PDB entry 6Z6G | electron microscopy, 3.06 A resolution | chains H and A of the 4 polymer chains in the assembly

Chain H:
Molecule: 3'vRNA 1-16
Sequence (16 nucleotides; numbered 1 to 16; the number before each row is that of its first residue):
     1 UUGGUAGUACACUACU
Disordered / not traced: 1-3

Chain A:
Name: RNA-directed RNA polymerase L
Source organism: Bunyavirus La Crosse
Notes: EC 2.7.7.48, 3.1.-.-
UniProtKB: A5HC98 (L_BUNLC); residues 1-2263 here = UniProt positions 1-2263
Amino-acid sequence (2285 residues; row label = number of the first residue in the row; numbers below 1 keep their minus sign (Met-21 is residue -21)):
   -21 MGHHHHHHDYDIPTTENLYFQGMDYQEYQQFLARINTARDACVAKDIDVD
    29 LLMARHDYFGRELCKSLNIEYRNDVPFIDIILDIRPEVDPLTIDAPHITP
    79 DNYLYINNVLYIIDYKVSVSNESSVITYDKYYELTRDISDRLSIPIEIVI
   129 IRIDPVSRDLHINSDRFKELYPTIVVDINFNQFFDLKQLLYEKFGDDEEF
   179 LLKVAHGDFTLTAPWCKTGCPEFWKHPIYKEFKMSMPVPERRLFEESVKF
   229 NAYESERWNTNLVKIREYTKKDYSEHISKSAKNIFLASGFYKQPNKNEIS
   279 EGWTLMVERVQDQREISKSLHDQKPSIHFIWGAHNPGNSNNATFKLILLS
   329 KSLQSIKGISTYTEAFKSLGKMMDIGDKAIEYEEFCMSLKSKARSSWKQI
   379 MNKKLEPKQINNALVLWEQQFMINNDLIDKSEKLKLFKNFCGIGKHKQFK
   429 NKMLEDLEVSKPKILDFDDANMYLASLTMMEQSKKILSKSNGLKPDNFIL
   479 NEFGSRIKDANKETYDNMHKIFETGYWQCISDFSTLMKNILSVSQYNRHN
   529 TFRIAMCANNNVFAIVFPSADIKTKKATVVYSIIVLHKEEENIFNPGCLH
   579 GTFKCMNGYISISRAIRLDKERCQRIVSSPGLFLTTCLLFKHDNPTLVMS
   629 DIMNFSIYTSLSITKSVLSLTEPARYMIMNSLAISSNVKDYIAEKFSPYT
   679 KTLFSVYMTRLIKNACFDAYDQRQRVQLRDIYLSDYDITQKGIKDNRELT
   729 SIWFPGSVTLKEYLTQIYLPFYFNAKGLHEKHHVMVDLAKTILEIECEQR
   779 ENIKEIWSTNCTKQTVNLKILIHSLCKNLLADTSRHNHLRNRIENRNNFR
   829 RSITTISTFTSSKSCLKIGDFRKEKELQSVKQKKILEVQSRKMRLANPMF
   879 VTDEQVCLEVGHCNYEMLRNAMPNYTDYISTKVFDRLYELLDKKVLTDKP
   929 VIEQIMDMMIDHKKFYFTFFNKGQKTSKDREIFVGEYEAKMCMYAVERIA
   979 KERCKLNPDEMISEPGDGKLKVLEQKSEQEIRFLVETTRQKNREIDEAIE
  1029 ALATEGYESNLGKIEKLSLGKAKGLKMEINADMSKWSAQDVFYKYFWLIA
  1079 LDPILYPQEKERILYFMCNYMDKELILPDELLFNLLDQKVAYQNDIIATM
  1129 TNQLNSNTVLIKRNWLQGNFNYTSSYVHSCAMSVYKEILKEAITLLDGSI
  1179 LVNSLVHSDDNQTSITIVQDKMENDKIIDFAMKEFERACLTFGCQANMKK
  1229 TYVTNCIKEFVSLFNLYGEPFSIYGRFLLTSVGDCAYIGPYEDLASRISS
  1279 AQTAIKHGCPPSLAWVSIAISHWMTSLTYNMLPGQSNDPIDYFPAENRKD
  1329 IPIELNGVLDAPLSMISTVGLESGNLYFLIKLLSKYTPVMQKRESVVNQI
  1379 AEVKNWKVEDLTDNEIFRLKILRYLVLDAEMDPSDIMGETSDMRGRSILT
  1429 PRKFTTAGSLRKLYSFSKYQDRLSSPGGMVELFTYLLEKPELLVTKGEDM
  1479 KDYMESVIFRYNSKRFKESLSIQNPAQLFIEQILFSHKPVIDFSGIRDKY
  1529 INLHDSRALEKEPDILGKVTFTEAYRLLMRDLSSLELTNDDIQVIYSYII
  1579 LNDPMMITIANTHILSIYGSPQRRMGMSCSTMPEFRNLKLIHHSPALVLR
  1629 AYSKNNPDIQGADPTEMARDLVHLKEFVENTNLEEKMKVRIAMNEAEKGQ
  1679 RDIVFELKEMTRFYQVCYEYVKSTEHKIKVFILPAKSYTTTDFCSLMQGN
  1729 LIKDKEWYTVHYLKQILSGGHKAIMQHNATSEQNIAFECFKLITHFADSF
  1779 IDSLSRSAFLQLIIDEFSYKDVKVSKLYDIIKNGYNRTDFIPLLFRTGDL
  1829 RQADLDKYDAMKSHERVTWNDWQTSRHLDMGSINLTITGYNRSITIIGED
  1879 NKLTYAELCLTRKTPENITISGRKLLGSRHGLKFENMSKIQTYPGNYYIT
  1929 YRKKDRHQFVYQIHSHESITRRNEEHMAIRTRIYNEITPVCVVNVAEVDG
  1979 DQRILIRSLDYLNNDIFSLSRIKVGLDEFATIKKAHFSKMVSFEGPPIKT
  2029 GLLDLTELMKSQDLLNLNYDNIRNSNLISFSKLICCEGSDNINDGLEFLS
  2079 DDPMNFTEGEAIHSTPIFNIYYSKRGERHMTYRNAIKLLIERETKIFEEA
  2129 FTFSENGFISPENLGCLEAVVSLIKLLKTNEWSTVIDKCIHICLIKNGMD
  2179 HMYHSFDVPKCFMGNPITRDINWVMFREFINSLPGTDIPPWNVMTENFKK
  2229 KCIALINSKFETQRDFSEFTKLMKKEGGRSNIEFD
Disordered / not traced: -21 to -4, 424-437, 548-554, 872-891, 1032-1038, 1410-1422, 1530-1544, 1616-1621, 1637-1644, 1702-1704, 1851-1860, 1920-1923, 2239-2244, 2252-2263
Sequence notes: initiating methionine (-21); expression tag (-20 to 0)
Swiss-Prot annotation at these positions:
  - binding site (Mn(2+)): His34, Asp52, Asp79, Asp92, Tyr93
  - binding site (Mg(2+)): Asp1188
  - binding site (Zn(2+)): Cys2064, His2169, Asp2178, His2182
  - mutagenesis: His34 (H34A: Complete loss of nuclease activity), Asp52 (D52A: Complete loss of nuclease activity), Asp79 (D79A: Complete loss of nuclease activity), Asp92 (D92A: Complete loss of nuclease activity), Lys94 (K94A: Complete loss of nuclease activity)
Metal / ion sites: Mg2+: Asp1060, Asp1188; Zn2+: Cys2064, Asp2178, His2182
Reported in the primary citation:
  - Zn2+ coordination: Cys2064, His2169, Asp2178, His2182
  - conformationally variable residues (order/disorder transition): Gln705 to Asn724, Asp1410 to Gly1423

Chain H / chain A interface:
Contacting residue pairs (70):
  A6(H) - Asn380(A)  base contact
  G7(H) - Met379(A)  base contact
  G7(H) - Asn380(A)  sugar contact
  G7(H) - Lys381(A)  hydrogen bond to the sugar
  G7(H) - Lys382(A)  phosphate contact
  G7(H) - Lys870(A)  salt bridge to the phosphate
  U8(H) - Gln377(A)  sugar contact
  U8(H) - Lys382(A)  phosphate contact
  U8(H) - Leu383(A)  hydrogen bond to the phosphate
  U8(H) - Arg526(A)  salt bridge to the phosphate
  A9(H) - Leu367(A)  base contact
  A9(H) - Lys370(A)  base contact
  A9(H) - Ala371(A)  base contact
  A9(H) - Gln377(A)  sugar contact
  A9(H) - Ile378(A)  hydrogen bond to the sugar
  A9(H) - Lys381(A)  hydrogen bond to the base
  A9(H) - Lys382(A)  base contact
  A9(H) - Leu383(A)  base contact
  A9(H) - Trp395(A)  base contact
  A9(H) - Tyr524(A)  phosphate contact
  A9(H) - Arg526(A)  salt bridge to the phosphate
  C10(H) - Lys368(A)  sugar contact
  C10(H) - Ala371(A)  phosphate contact
  C10(H) - Trp395(A)  stacking on the base
  C10(H) - Gln398(A)  hydrogen bond to the base
  C10(H) - Tyr524(A)  hydrogen bond to the phosphate
  C10(H) - Arg531(A)  hydrogen bond to the base
  C10(H) - Leu1512(A)  sugar contact
  C10(H) - Phe1513(A)  phosphate contact
  C10(H) - Lys1516(A)  salt bridge to the phosphate
  A11(H) - Lys368(A)  phosphate contact
  A11(H) - Arg372(A)  salt bridge to the phosphate
  A11(H) - Glu396(A)  base contact
  A11(H) - Gln397(A)  hydrogen bond to the base
  A11(H) - Asn517(A)  base contact
  A11(H) - Ser520(A)  base contact
  A11(H) - Val521(A)  base contact
  A11(H) - Asn1308(A)  phosphate contact
  A11(H) - Ile1511(A)  sugar contact
  A11(H) - Leu1512(A)  sugar contact
  A11(H) - His1515(A)  phosphate contact
  C12(H) - Arg372(A)  salt bridge to the phosphate
  C12(H) - Glu396(A)  hydrogen bond to the base
  C12(H) - Gln397(A)  base contact
  C12(H) - Asn517(A)  sugar contact
  C12(H) - Asn1308(A)  sugar contact
  C12(H) - Gln1313(A)  phosphate contact
  C12(H) - Ser1314(A)  hydrogen bond to the phosphate
  C12(H) - His1515(A)  salt bridge to the phosphate
  U13(H) - Ala320(A)  base contact
  U13(H) - Lys368(A)  hydrogen bond to the base
  U13(H) - Glu396(A)  hydrogen bond to the base
  U13(H) - Gln1313(A)  phosphate contact
  A14(H) - Asn318(A)  hydrogen bond to the sugar
  A14(H) - Lys323(A)  hydrogen bond to the base
  A14(H) - Thr513(A)  base contact
  A14(H) - Met534(A)  hydrogen bond to the base
  A14(H) - Cys535(A)  base contact
  A14(H) - Ala536(A)  base contact
  C15(H) - Leu471(A)  base contact
  C15(H) - Lys472(A)  hydrogen bond to the base
  U16(H) - His312(A)  hydrogen bond to the phosphate
  U16(H) - Asn313(A)  phosphate contact
  U16(H) - Pro314(A)  phosphate contact
  U16(H) - Asn318(A)  hydrogen bond to the phosphate
  U16(H) - Leu471(A)  base contact
  U16(H) - Gln506(A)  hydrogen bond to the base
  U16(H) - Ala536(A)  hydrogen bond to the sugar
  U16(H) - Asn537(A)  sugar contact
  U16(H) - Asn538(A)  hydrogen bond to the sugar
Other interface residues (no listed pair), chain A (48 interface residues in all): Asp474, Lys516

In short:
11 residues of chain H and 48 residues of chain A are in contact; the contacts include 21 hydrogen bonds, 7
salt bridges and 1 aromatic stacking contact. Polar pairs include A9(H)-Lys381(A), C10(H)-Gln398(A) and
C10(H)-Arg531(A). From the paper: Zn2+ coordination by Cys2064(A), His2169(A) and Asp2178(A) among others;
conformational variability at Gln705(A) and Asp1410(A).
Here chain H is 3'vRNA 1-16 and chain A is RNA-directed RNA polymerase L (Bunyavirus La Crosse). Entry 6Z6G
(Cryo-EM structure of La Crosse virus polymerase at pre-initiation stage) was determined by electron
microscopy (same publication as 6Z6B and 6Z8K).
